PDB entry 4GH3 | X-ray diffraction, 2.06 A resolution | chain A

Chain A:
Protein: Queuine tRNA-ribosyltransferase
Source organism: Zymomonas mobilis subsp. mobilis
Notes: EC 2.4.2.29
UniProtKB: P28720 (TGT_ZYMMO); numbering as in UniProt (aligned over 1-386)
Chain sequence (386 residues; numbered 1 to 386; the number before each row is that of its first residue):
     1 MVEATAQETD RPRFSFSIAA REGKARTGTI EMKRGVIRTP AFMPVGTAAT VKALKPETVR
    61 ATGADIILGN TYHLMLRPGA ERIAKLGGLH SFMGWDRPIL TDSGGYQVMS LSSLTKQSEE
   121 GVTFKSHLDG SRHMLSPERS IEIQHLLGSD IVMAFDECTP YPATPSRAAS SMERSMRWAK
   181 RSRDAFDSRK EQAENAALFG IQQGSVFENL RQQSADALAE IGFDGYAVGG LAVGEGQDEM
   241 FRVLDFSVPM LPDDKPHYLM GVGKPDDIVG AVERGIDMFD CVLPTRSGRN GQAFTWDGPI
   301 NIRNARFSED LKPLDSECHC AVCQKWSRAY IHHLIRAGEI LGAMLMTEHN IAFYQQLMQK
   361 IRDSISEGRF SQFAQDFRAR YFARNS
Not modelled in the structure: 1-10, 47-48, 111-115, 125-133, 383-386
Sequence notes: engineered mutation Lys-312 (Thr in P28720)
UniProt features mapped onto this chain:
  - region (RNA binding): Gly-261 to Asp-267, Thr-285 to Arg-289
  - active site: Asp-102 (Proton acceptor), Asp-280 (Nucleophile)
  - binding site (substrate): Asp-102 to Tyr-106, Asp-156, Gln-203, Gly-230
  - binding site (Zn(2+)): Cys-318, Cys-320, Cys-323, His-349
  - mutagenesis: Ser-103 (S103A: Strongly reduces activity), Asp-156 (D156A: Abolishes catalytic activity), Asp-280 (D280N: Abolishes catalytic activity)

Overview:
UniProt lists active-site residues Asp-102 and Asp-280, 8 substrate-binding residues, 4 Zn2+-binding residues
and 3 mutagenesis sites.
Chain A is Queuine tRNA-ribosyltransferase (Zymomonas mobilis subsp. mobilis); the structure, tRNA Guanine
Transglycosylase in complex with phenethyl substituted lin-benzohypoxanthine inhibitor, was determined by
X-ray diffraction (same publication as 4GG9, 4GH1, 4GI4, 4GIY and 4GKT).
